5VVR - chains C and K of the 16 polymer chains in the assembly; structure by electron microscopy, 5.80 A resolution (low resolution: residue-level contacts below are approximate; hydrogen-bond / salt-bridge calls are withheld).

[Chain C]
Molecule: DNA-directed RNA polymerase II subunit RPB3
From: Saccharomyces cerevisiae (strain ATCC 204508 / S288c)
UniProt: P16370 (RPB3_YEAST); residues 1-318 here = UniProt positions 1-318
Sequence (318 residues; each row starts with the number of its first residue):
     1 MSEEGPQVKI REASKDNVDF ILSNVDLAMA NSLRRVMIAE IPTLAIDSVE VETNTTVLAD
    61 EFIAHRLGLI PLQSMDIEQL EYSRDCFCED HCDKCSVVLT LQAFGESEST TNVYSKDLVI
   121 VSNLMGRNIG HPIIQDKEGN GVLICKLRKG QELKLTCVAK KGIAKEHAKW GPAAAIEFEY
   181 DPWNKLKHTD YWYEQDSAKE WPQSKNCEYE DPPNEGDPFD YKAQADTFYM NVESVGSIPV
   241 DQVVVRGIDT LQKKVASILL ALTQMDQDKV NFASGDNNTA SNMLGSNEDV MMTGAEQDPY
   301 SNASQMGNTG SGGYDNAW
Disordered / not traced: 271-318
Bound ions: Zn2+: Glu81, Cys86, Cys88, Cys92
Swiss-Prot annotation at these positions:
  - binding site (Zn(2+)): Cys86, Cys88, Cys92, Cys95
  - modified residue: Ser2 (N-acetylserine)
  - natural variant: Ala30 (A30D: In mutant RPB3-1)
  - mutagenesis: Lys9 (K9E: Transcript termination readthrough)

[Chain K]
Molecule: DNA-directed RNA polymerase II subunit RPB11
From: Saccharomyces cerevisiae (strain ATCC 204508 / S288c)
UniProt: P38902 (RPB11_YEAST); numbering as in UniProt (aligned over 1-120)
Sequence (120 residues; each row starts with the number of its first residue):
     1 MNAPDRFELF LLGEGESKLK IDPDTKAPNA VVITFEKEDH TLGNLIRAEL LNDRKVLFAA
    61 YKVEHPFFAR FKLRIQTTEG YDPKDALKNA CNSIINKLGA LKTNFETEWN LQTLAADDAF
Disordered / not traced: 112-120
Swiss-Prot annotation at these positions:
  - mutagenesis: Glu108 (E108G/V: Transcript termination readthrough; E108K: Transcript termination readthrough. Lethal), Leu111 (L111P: Transcript termination readthrough), Leu114 (L114P: Transcript termination readthrough)

[How chain C and chain K interact]
Pairs across the interface (75; chain C residue first):
  Met1(C) - Leu45(K)
  Met1(C) - Ala48(K)
  Met1(C) - Glu49(K)
  Met1(C) - Asn52(K)
  Met1(C) - Lys97(K)
  Ser2(C) - Glu49(K)
  Ser2(C) - Ala90(K)
  Ser2(C) - Ser93(K)
  Ser2(C) - Ile94(K)
  Ser2(C) - Lys97(K)
  Glu3(C) - Lys97(K)
  Glu4(C) - Ser93(K)
  Glu4(C) - Asn96(K)
  Glu4(C) - Lys97(K)
  Glu4(C) - Ala100(K)
  Gly5(C) - Leu101(K)
  Pro6(C) - Asn104(K)
  Gln7(C) - Asn104(K)
  Val8(C) - Leu101(K)
  Val8(C) - Asn104(K)
  Val8(C) - Phe105(K)
  Val8(C) - Glu108(K)
  Lys9(C) - Glu108(K)
  Ile10(C) - Glu108(K)
  Ile10(C) - Trp109(K)
  Phe20(C) - Phe105(K)
  Asp26(C) - Leu45(K)
  Asp26(C) - Lys97(K)
  Ala28(C) - Asn44(K)
  Ala28(C) - Leu45(K)
  Met29(C) - Leu45(K)
  Met29(C) - Lys97(K)
  Met29(C) - Leu101(K)
  Ser32(C) - Thr41(K)
  Ser32(C) - Leu45(K)
  Arg35(C) - His40(K)
  Arg35(C) - Thr41(K)
  Arg84(C) - Phe7(K)
  Arg84(C) - Phe10(K)
  Arg84(C) - Leu11(K)
  Lys165(C) - Phe10(K)
  Glu166(C) - Arg6(K)
  Glu166(C) - Phe7(K)
  Glu166(C) - Phe10(K)
  His167(C) - Phe7(K)
  Asp241(C) - Phe105(K)
  Asp241(C) - Trp109(K)
  Val244(C) - Phe105(K)
  Ile248(C) - Leu98(K)
  Ile248(C) - Lys102(K)
  Asp249(C) - Lys102(K)
  Leu251(C) - Leu42(K)
  Leu251(C) - Leu98(K)
  Gln252(C) - Ile95(K)
  Gln252(C) - Leu98(K)
  Lys254(C) - Glu38(K)
  Lys254(C) - Leu42(K)
  Val255(C) - Leu42(K)
  Val255(C) - Ile94(K)
  Val255(C) - Ile95(K)
  Ala256(C) - Ile95(K)
  Ile258(C) - Leu19(K)
  Ile258(C) - Leu42(K)
  Ile258(C) - Cys91(K)
  Leu259(C) - Cys91(K)
  Leu259(C) - Asn92(K)
  Leu259(C) - Ile95(K)
  Ala261(C) - Leu19(K)
  Leu262(C) - Leu19(K)
  Leu262(C) - Leu87(K)
  Leu262(C) - Lys88(K)
  Leu262(C) - Cys91(K)
  Met265(C) - Leu19(K)
  Met265(C) - Ile21(K)
  Asp266(C) - Lys88(K)
Other interface residues (no listed pair), chain C (37 interface residues in all): Trp170, Val245
Other interface residues (no listed pair), chain K (34 interface residues in all): Asp39

[Overview]
The interface between chain C and chain K involves 37 residues on one side and 34 on the other. From UniProt:
4 Zn2+-binding residues and one mutagenesis site on chain C; 3 mutagenesis sites on chain K.
Here chain C is DNA-directed RNA polymerase II subunit RPB3 and chain K is DNA-directed RNA polymerase II
subunit RPB11, both from Saccharomyces cerevisiae (strain ATCC 204508 / S288c). Entry 5VVR (Ternary complex of
RNA Pol II, transcription scaffold and Rad26) was determined by electron microscopy together with 5VVS from
the same study.
